Entry 1QPW (X-ray diffraction, 1.80 A resolution); this record covers chains B and D of the 4 polymer chains in the assembly.

Chain B (and D):
Molecule: Porcine hemoglobin (beta subunit)
Organism: Sus scrofa
Notes: chain D of this document is another copy of the same molecule, construct and numbering; everything in this record applies to it too
UniProtKB: P02067 (HBB_PIG); residue numbers follow UniProt; this construct covers 1-146
Sequence (146 residues; row label = number of the first residue in the row):
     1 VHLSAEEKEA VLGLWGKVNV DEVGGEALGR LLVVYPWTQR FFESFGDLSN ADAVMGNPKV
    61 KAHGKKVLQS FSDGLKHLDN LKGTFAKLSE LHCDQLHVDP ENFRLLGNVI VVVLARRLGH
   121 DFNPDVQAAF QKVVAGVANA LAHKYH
Differences from the reference sequence: conflict Asp125 (Asn in P01965)
Metal / ion sites: heme Fe: His92 (together with oxygen molecule)
Ligand contacts: heme / oxygen molecule: Leu28, Leu31, Thr38, Phe41, Phe42, Phe45, His63, Lys66, Val67, Ser70, Phe85, Leu88, Leu91, His92, Leu96, Val98, Asn102, Phe103, Leu106, Val137, Leu141

How chain B and chain D interact:
Pairs across the interface (5; chain B residue first):
  Lys132(B) - His146(D)
  Asn139(B) - Asn139(D)
  His146(B) - Val1(D)
  His146(B) - His2(D)  hydrogen bond (backbone-backbone)
  His146(B) - Lys132(D)
Interface residues without a listed pair, chain B (4 interface residues in all): His2
Interface residues without a listed pair, chain D (6 interface residues in all): Lys144

Overview:
The interface between chain B and chain D involves 4 residues on one side and 6 on the other, with 1 hydrogen
bond. Its one hydrogen bond, His146(B)-His2(D), is backbone to backbone. Ligands of chain B: heme / oxygen
molecule.
Chain B and chain D are both Porcine hemoglobin (beta subunit) (Sus scrofa); the structure, Crystal structure
determination of porcine hemoglobin at 1.8A resolution, was determined by X-ray diffraction.
